1XZ6 - chain A; structure by X-ray diffraction, 1.55 A resolution.

# Chain A
Molecule: Histo-blood group ABO system transferase
From: Homo sapiens
Notes: EC 2.4.1.40
Reference sequence: P16442 (BGAT_HUMAN); numbering as in UniProt (aligned over 64-354)
Amino-acid sequence (292 residues; row label = number of the first residue in the row):
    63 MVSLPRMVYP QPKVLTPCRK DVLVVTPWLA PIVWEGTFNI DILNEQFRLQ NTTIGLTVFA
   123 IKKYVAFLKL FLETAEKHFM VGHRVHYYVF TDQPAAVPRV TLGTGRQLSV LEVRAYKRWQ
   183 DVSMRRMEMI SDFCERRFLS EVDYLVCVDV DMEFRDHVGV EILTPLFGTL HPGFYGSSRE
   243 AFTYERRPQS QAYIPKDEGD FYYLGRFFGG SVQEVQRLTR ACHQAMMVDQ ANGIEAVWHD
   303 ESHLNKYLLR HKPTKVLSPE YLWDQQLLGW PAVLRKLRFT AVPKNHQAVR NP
Disordered / not traced: 176-195, 346-354
Sequence notes: initiating methionine (63); engineered mutation Arg268 (Gly in P16442)
Bound ions: Hg2+ site 1: Thr119, Cys209; Hg2+ site 2: Cys284, Met288, Asp302; Hg2+ site 3 near Cys284 (its only coordinating residue here); Hg2+ site 4 near His305 (its only coordinating residue here)

# Overview
The Hg2+ site 1 is built by Thr119 and Cys209. Cys284, Met288 and Asp302 coordinate Hg2+ site 2.
Chain A is Histo-blood group ABO system transferase (Homo sapiens); the structure, Mutant ABO(H) blood group
glycosyltransferase A, was determined by X-ray diffraction (same publication as 1WSZ, 1WT0, 1WT1, 1WT2 and
1WT3).
